PDB entry 1F5P | X-ray diffraction, 2.90 A resolution | chains A and B

== Chain A (and B) ==
Name: Hemoglobin V
Organism: Petromyzon marinus
Notes: chain B of this document is another copy of the same molecule, construct and numbering; everything in this record applies to it too
UniProtKB: P02208 (GLB5_PETMA); residues 1-149 here correspond to UniProt positions 2-150 (UniProt number = residue number + 1)
Sequence (149 residues; numbered 1 to 149; the number before each row is that of its first residue):
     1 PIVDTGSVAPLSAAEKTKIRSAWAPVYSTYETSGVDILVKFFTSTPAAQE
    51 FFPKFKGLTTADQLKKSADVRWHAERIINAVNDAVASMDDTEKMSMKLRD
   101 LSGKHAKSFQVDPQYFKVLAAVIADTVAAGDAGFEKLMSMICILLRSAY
Metal / ion sites: heme Fe: His-105 (together with carbon monoxide)
Ligand contacts:
  - carbon monoxide (CMO): Phe-52, His-73, Ile-77, His-105
  - heme (HEM): Phe-41, Ala-48, Phe-51, Phe-52, Lys-54, His-73, Arg-76, Ile-77, Ala-80, Val-81, Leu-101, Lys-104, His-105, Phe-109, Val-111, Tyr-115, Phe-116, Leu-119, Ala-120, Ile-123, Ile-141, Leu-145
Swiss-Prot annotation at these positions:
  - binding site (heme b): His-73, His-105

== Interface between chain A and chain B ==
Contacting residue pairs - 24 pairs, chain A then chain B:
  Tyr-27(A) with Ala-68(B), hydrophobic
  Ser-28(A) with Arg-71(B), hydrogen bond (backbone-side chain)
  Tyr-30(A) with Ala-68(B); Arg-71(B); Trp-72(B), hydrogen bond (side chain-backbone); Glu-75(B), hydrogen bond
  Glu-31(A) with Arg-71(B), salt bridge; Glu-75(B)
  Ala-68(A) with Tyr-30(B)
  Arg-71(A) with Ser-28(B), hydrogen bond (side chain-backbone); Tyr-30(B); Glu-31(B), salt bridge
  Trp-72(A) with Tyr-27(B); Tyr-30(B), hydrogen bond (backbone-side chain); Trp-72(B), hydrophobic; Glu-75(B); Arg-76(B); Asn-79(B), hydrogen bond
  Glu-75(A) with Tyr-30(B), hydrogen bond; Glu-31(B); Trp-72(B); Glu-75(B)
  Arg-76(A) with Trp-72(B)
  Asn-79(A) with Trp-72(B)
Also at the interface, not in a pair above, chain A (11 interface residues in all): Asp-69
Also at the interface, not in a pair above, chain B (12 interface residues in all): Thr-29, Asp-69

== In short ==
Chain A and chain B form an interface of 11 and 12 residues respectively; the contacts include 7 hydrogen
bonds and 2 salt bridges. Polar pairs include Glu-31(A)/Arg-71(B), Ser-28(A)/Arg-71(B) and
Tyr-30(A)/Trp-72(B). Chain A binds heme and carbon monoxide.
Chain A and chain B are both Hemoglobin V (Petromyzon marinus); the structure, 2.9 angstrom crystal structure
of lamprey hemoglobin that has been exposed to carbon monoxide, was determined by X-ray diffraction, deposited
together with 1F5O.
